PDB entry 1MHL | X-ray diffraction, 2.25 A resolution | chains A and C of the 4 polymer chains in the assembly

# Chain A
Name: Myeloperoxidase
Organism: Homo sapiens
Notes: EC 1.11.1.7
UniProtKB: P05164 (PERM_HUMAN); residues -1 to 106 here correspond to UniProt positions 165-272 (UniProt number = residue number + 166)
Chain sequence (108 residues; each row starts with the number of its first residue; numbers below 1 keep their minus sign (Val-1 is residue -1)):
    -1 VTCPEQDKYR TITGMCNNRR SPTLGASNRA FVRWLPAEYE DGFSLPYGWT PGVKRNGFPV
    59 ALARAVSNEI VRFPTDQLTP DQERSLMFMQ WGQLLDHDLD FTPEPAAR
Disordered / not traced: -1 to 0, 105-106
Cystine bridges: Cys1-Cys14
Covalently attached groups: heme (HEM) linked to Asp94
Ion coordination: Ca2+: Asp96 (shared with Thr168(C), Phe170(C), Asp172(C), Ser174(C) of chain C)
Small-molecule neighbours: heme (HEM): Met87, Gly90, Gln91, Asp98, Phe99, Thr100, Glu102
Swiss-Prot annotation at these positions:
  - active site: His95 (Proton acceptor)
  - binding site (heme b): Asp94
  - binding site (Ca(2+)): Asp96

# Chain C
Name: Myeloperoxidase
Organism: Homo sapiens
Notes: EC 1.11.1.7
UniProtKB: P05164 (PERM_HUMAN); residues 113-578 here correspond to UniProt positions 279-744 (UniProt number = residue number + 166)
Chain sequence (466 residues; row label = number of the first residue in the row):
   113 VNCETSCVQQ PPCFPLKIPP NDPRIKNQAD CIPFFRSCPA CPGSNITIRN QINALTSFVD
   173 ASMVYGSEEP LARNLRNMSN QLGLLAVNQR FQDNGRALLP FDNLHDDPCL LTNRSARIPC
   233 FLAGDTRSSE MPELTSMHTL LLREHNRLAT ELKSLNPRWD GERLYQEARK IVGAMVQIIT
   293 YRDYLPLVLG PTAMRKYLPT YRSYNDSVDP RIANVFTNAF RYGHTLIQPF MFRLDNRYQP
   353 MEPNPRVPLS RVFFASWRVV LEGGIDPILR GLMATPAKLN RQNQIAVDEI RERLFEQVMR
   413 IGLDLPALNM QRSRDHGLPG YNAWRRFCGL PQPETVGQLG TVLRNLKLAR KLMEQYGTPN
   473 NIDIWMGGVS EPLKRKGRVG PLLACIIGTQ FRKLRDGDRF WWENEGVFSM QQRQALAQIS
   533 LPRIICDNTG ITTVSKNNIF MSNSYPRDFV NCSTLPALNL ASWREA
Modified residues: Asn189 (glycosylation site); Asn225 (glycosylation site)
Cystine bridges: Cys115-Cys125, Cys119-Cys143, Cys221-Cys232, Cys440-Cys497, Cys538-Cys564
Covalently attached groups: glycan linked to Asn317
Ion coordination: Ca2+: Thr168, Phe170, Asp172, Ser174 (shared with Asp96(A) of chain A); heme Fe near His336 (its only coordinating residue here)
Small-molecule neighbours:
  - heme (HEM): Arg239, Glu242, Met243, Tyr296, Thr329, Phe332, Arg333, Tyr334, Gly335, His336, Ile339, Phe365, Leu406, Phe407, Leu417, Leu420, Asn421, Arg424
  - N-acetylglucosamine (NAG; 2-acetamido-2-deoxy-beta-D-glucopyranose), molecule 1: Asn189, Asn192, Leu196, Ala198, Val199, Gln201
  - N-acetylglucosamine (NAG), molecule 2: Asn225, Ser227, Ala228, Trp369, Leu373
Swiss-Prot annotation at these positions:
  - binding site (Ca(2+)): Thr168, Phe170, Asp172, Ser174
  - binding site (heme b): Glu242, Met243, His336
  - site: Arg239 (Transition state stabilizer)
  - modified residue: Cys150 (Cysteine sulfenic acid (-SOH))
  - glycosylation (N-linked (GlcNAc...) asparagine): Asn157, Asn189, Asn225, Asn317, Asn563

# How chain A and chain C interact
Pairs across the interface (293; chain A residue first):
  Asp5(A) with Arg511(C), salt bridge; Phe512(C)
  Lys6(A) with Lys282(C), hydrogen bond (backbone-side chain); Phe512(C)
  Tyr7(A) with Arg275(C), hydrogen bond; Gln278(C); Glu279(C), hydrogen bond; Lys282(C); Phe512(C)
  Arg8(A) with Phe170(C); Val171(C); Asp172(C); Arg281(C), hydrogen bond (backbone-side chain); Gln289(C); Asp510(C), salt bridge; Phe512(C), hydrogen bond (side chain-backbone)
  Thr9(A) with Arg281(C), hydrogen bond (backbone-side chain)
  Ile10(A) with Thr168(C); Gly178(C); Ser179(C); Glu180(C); Glu181(C); Ala184(C), hydrophobic; Tyr277(C); Arg281(C)
  Thr11(A) with Thr168(C); Ser179(C), hydrogen bond (side chain-backbone); Glu181(C)
  Gly12(A) with Thr168(C); Phe170(C)
  Cys14(A) with Arg511(C), hydrogen bond (backbone-side chain)
  Asn15(A) with Phe170(C); Tyr316(C); Gly509(C); Asp510(C), hydrogen bond; Arg511(C), hydrogen bond (backbone-side chain); Phe512(C)
  Asn16(A) with Tyr316(C); Asp318(C), hydrogen bond (side chain-backbone)
  Arg17(A) with Arg511(C)
  Arg18(A) with Asp318(C), salt bridge; Ser319(C), hydrogen bond
  Leu22(A) with Phe170(C); Asp321(C); Pro322(C); Arg323(C)
  Gly23(A) with Thr168(C); Ser169(C), hydrogen bond (backbone-backbone); Phe170(C); Arg323(C)
  Ser25(A) with Asn165(C); Ala166(C); Leu167(C); Ser179(C), hydrogen bond (side chain-backbone)
  Asn26(A) with Ile164(C); Asn165(C), hydrogen bond (backbone-backbone); Ala166(C); Glu180(C), hydrogen bond
  Arg27(A) with Ile164(C); Asn165(C), hydrogen bond (backbone-backbone)
  Ala28(A) with Ala152(C), hydrophobic; Asn162(C); Gln163(C)
  Phe29(A) with Asn162(C), hydrogen bond (backbone-side chain); Gln163(C), hydrogen bond (backbone-backbone); Ile164(C); Asn165(C); Ile324(C); Asn326(C); Thr329(C)
  Val30(A) with Asp321(C); Arg323(C); Ile324(C), hydrogen bond (backbone-backbone); Ala325(C); Asn326(C), hydrogen bond (backbone-backbone)
  Arg31(A) with Arg161(C), hydrogen bond (side chain-backbone); Asn162(C); Gln163(C); Asn326(C); His428(C), hydrogen bond (side chain-backbone); Gly429(C); Leu430(C)
  Trp32(A) with Ala325(C); Val327(C), hydrophobic; Trp436(C), hydrophobic; Phe439(C), hydrophobic; Thr501(C); Gln502(C); Lys505(C)
  Leu33(A) with Pro431(C), hydrophobic; Ala435(C); Trp436(C), hydrophobic
  Pro34(A) with Pro431(C)
  Ala35(A) with Ile160(C), hydrophobic; Gly429(C)
  Glu36(A) with Gly429(C), hydrogen bond (backbone-backbone); Pro431(C)
  Tyr37(A) with Arg148(C); Arg161(C), hydrogen bond (side chain-backbone); Gln163(C), hydrogen bond; Asp427(C), hydrogen bond (side chain-backbone); His428(C), hydrogen bond (side chain-backbone); Gly429(C)
  Phe41(A) with Thr159(C); Ile160(C); Arg161(C), hydrogen bond (backbone-backbone)
  Ser42(A) with Arg148(C), hydrogen bond (backbone-side chain); Arg161(C)
  Pro44(A) with Phe126(C), hydrophobic; Arg148(C); Arg426(C); Asp427(C)
  Tyr45(A) with Phe126(C); Arg426(C)
  Trp47(A) with Gln121(C); Cys125(C); Phe126(C), hydrophobic
  Arg53(A) with Leu430(C), hydrogen bond (side chain-backbone); Gly432(C); Asn473(C), hydrogen bond (backbone-side chain)
  Asn54(A) with Asn473(C)
  Phe56(A) with Gly469(C); Thr470(C)
  Val58(A) with Arg426(C)
  Ala59(A) with Arg426(C), hydrogen bond (backbone-side chain); Gln467(C)
  Leu60(A) with Lys129(C); Ile130(C); Pro131(C)
  Ala61(A) with Ala419(C); Met422(C); Gln423(C); Arg426(C)
  Arg62(A) with Lys129(C); Pro131(C); Asp134(C), salt bridge; Arg136(C); Arg403(C), hydrogen bond (side chain-backbone); Glu404(C), salt bridge; Asp416(C), salt bridge; Ala419(C)
  Ala63(A) with Gln467(C)
  Val64(A) with Met422(C), hydrophobic; Tyr468(C); Met478(C), hydrophobic
  Ser65(A) with Arg403(C), hydrogen bond; Asp416(C), hydrogen bond; Pro418(C); Met422(C)
  Asn66(A) with Pro131(C); Asp134(C), hydrogen bond; Pro135(C); Arg403(C), hydrogen bond
  Glu67(A) with Lys463(C), hydrogen bond (backbone-side chain); Gln467(C)
  Ile68(A) with Lys463(C); Leu464(C), hydrophobic; Gln467(C); Met478(C), hydrophobic
  Val69(A) with Ala398(C); Arg403(C); Pro418(C), hydrophobic; Met478(C), hydrophobic
  Arg70(A) with Pro135(C); Arg403(C)
  Phe71(A) with Lys390(C); Asn395(C); Gln396(C); Ala398(C); Val399(C)
  Thr73(A) with Pro341(C)
  Gln75(A) with Gln396(C), hydrogen bond (backbone-side chain)
  Leu76(A) with Gln340(C); Pro341(C); Lys390(C)
  Thr77(A) with Lys390(C); Leu391(C), hydrogen bond (backbone-backbone); Arg393(C), hydrogen bond; Gln396(C), hydrogen bond
  Pro78(A) with Ala389(C)
  Asp79(A) with Pro388(C); Ala389(C), hydrogen bond (backbone-backbone); Leu391(C); Arg490(C), salt bridge; Asn555(C)
  Gln80(A) with Asn555(C), hydrogen bond (backbone-side chain)
  Glu81(A) with Arg490(C), salt bridge; Met553(C); Asn555(C)
  Arg82(A) with Leu299(C), hydrogen bond (side chain-backbone); Pro388(C); Ala389(C), hydrogen bond (backbone-backbone); Lys488(C), hydrogen bond (side chain-backbone); Arg490(C); Phe552(C); Met553(C); Asn555(C)
  Ser83(A) with Leu384(C); Met385(C); Thr387(C); Ala389(C); Ile551(C), hydrogen bond (side chain-backbone); Phe552(C), hydrogen bond (backbone-backbone); Ser554(C), hydrogen bond (side chain-backbone); Asn555(C)
  Leu84(A) with Gln340(C); Phe344(C), hydrophobic; Leu384(C), hydrogen bond (backbone-backbone); Thr387(C), hydrogen bond (backbone-backbone); Pro388(C); Ala389(C)
  Met85(A) with Met249(C), hydrophobic; Leu384(C), hydrogen bond (backbone-backbone); Ile551(C), hydrophobic; Phe552(C)
  Phe86(A) with Tyr296(C); Leu299(C); Val300(C), hydrophobic; Arg490(C); Phe552(C), hydrophobic
  Met87(A) with Leu338(C), hydrophobic
  Gln88(A) with Met243(C); Glu245(C); Leu246(C); Met249(C); Leu384(C)
  Trp89(A) with Met249(C), hydrophobic; Val288(C); Ile291(C), hydrophobic; Thr292(C), hydrogen bond; Tyr296(C); Leu533(C), hydrophobic; Phe552(C), hydrophobic
  Gly90(A) with Tyr296(C); Phe332(C)
  Gln91(A) with Glu242(C), hydrogen bond; Met243(C); Leu246(C)
  Leu92(A) with Met175(C), hydrophobic; Met249(C), hydrophobic; Leu253(C), hydrophobic
  Leu93(A) with Thr292(C); Tyr296(C), hydrophobic; Phe503(C), hydrophobic
  Asp94(A) with Arg239(C), salt bridge; Phe332(C)
  His95(A) with Leu167(C); Met175(C); Asp237(C), salt bridge; Arg239(C); Leu246(C)
  Asp96(A) with Thr168(C); Phe170(C); Val171(C); Asp172(C), hydrogen bond (side chain-backbone); Ala173(C), hydrogen bond (side chain-backbone); Ser174(C), hydrogen bond (backbone-side chain); Met175(C); Val288(C)
  Leu97(A) with Asn165(C), hydrogen bond (backbone-side chain); Thr168(C); Ser169(C); Val171(C), hydrophobic; Ile324(C); Phe328(C), hydrophobic; Phe503(C), hydrophobic; Leu506(C), hydrophobic
  Asp98(A) with Asn165(C); Leu167(C); Arg239(C), hydrogen bond (backbone-side chain); Phe328(C); Thr329(C)
  Phe99(A) with Ile164(C); Asn165(C), hydrogen bond (backbone-side chain); Ala166(C), hydrogen bond (backbone-backbone); Leu167(C), hydrophobic; Thr238(C); Arg239(C)
  Thr100(A) with Ser149(C); Ile164(C); His428(C)
  Pro101(A) with Ser149(C); Cys150(C), hydrogen bond (backbone-backbone); Ile164(C)
  Glu102(A) with Phe147(C); Arg148(C); Cys150(C); Arg424(C), salt bridge
  Pro103(A) with Pro124(C), hydrophobic; Phe147(C); Arg148(C); Cys150(C)
  Ala104(A) with Phe147(C)
Also at the interface, not in a pair above, chain A (86 interface residues in all): Ala24, Gly40, Leu43, Gly46, Pro49
Also at the interface, not in a pair above, chain C (153 interface residues in all): Gln122, Pro123, Leu128, Ile137, Ile144, Asn157, Tyr177, His250, Tyr334, Gly335, Ile339, Leu381, Gly383, Ile397, Asp400, Leu460, Asn472, Asp475, Trp477, Gly489, Ile498, Ile537

# In short
Chain A and chain C form an interface of 86 and 153 residues respectively; the contacts include 64 hydrogen
bonds and 11 salt bridges. Polar contacts include Asp5(A)-Arg511(C), Arg8(A)-Asp510(C) and Arg18(A)-Asp318(C).
Ligands of chain C: N-acetylglucosamine and heme. Heme is covalently linked to Asp94(A).
Here chain A is Myeloperoxidase and chain C is Myeloperoxidase, both from Homo sapiens. Entry 1MHL (Crystal
structure of human myeloperoxidase isoform C crystallized in space group P2(1) at ph 5.5 and ...) was
determined by X-ray diffraction.
